Entry 7MY2 (electron microscopy, 2.65 A resolution); this record covers chains B and A of the 6 polymer chains in the assembly.

== Chain B ==
Name: Spike glycoprotein
From: Severe acute respiratory syndrome coronavirus 2
UniProt: P0DTC2 (SPIKE_SARS2); residue numbers follow UniProt; this construct covers 1-1208
Chain sequence (1288 residues; each row starts with the number of its first residue):
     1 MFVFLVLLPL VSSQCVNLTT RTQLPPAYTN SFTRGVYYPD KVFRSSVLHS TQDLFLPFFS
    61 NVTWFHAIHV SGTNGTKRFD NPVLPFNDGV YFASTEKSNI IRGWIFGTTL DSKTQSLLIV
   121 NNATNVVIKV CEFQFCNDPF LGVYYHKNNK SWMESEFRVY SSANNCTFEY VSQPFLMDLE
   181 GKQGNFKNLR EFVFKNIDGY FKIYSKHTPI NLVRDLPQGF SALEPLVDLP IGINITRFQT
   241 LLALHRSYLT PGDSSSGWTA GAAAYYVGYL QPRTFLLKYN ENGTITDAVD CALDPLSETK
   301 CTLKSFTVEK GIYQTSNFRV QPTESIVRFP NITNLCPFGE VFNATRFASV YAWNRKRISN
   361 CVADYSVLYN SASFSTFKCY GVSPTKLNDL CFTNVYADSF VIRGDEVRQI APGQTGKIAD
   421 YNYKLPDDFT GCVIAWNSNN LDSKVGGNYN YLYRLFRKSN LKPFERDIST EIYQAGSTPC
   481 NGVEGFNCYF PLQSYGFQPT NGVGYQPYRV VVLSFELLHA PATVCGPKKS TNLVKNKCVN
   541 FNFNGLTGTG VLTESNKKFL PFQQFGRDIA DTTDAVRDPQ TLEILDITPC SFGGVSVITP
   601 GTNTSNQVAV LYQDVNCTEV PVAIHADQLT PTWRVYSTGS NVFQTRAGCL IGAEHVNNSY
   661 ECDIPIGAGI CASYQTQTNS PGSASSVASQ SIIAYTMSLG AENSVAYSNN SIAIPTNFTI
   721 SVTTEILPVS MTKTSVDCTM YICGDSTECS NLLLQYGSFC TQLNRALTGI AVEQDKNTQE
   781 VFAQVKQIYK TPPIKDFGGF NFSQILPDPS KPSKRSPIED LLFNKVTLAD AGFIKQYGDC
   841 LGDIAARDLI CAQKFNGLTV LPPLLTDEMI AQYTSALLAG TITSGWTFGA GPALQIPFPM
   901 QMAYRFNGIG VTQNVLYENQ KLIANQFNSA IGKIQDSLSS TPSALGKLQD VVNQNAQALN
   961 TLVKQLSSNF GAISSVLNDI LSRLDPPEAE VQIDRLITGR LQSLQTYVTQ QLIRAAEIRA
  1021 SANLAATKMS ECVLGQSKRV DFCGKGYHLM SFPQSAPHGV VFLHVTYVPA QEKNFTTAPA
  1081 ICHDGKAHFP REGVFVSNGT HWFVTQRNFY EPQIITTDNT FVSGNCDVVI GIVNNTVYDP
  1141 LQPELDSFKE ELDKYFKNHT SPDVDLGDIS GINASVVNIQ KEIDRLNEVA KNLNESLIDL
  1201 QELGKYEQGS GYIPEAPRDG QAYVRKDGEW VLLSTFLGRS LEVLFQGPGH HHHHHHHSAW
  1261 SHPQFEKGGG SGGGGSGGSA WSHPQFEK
Unresolved in the structure: 1-25, 67-78, 142-152, 175-185, 244-260, 677-690, 829-851, 1150-1288
Disulfide bonds: Cys-131/Cys-166, Cys-291/Cys-301, Cys-336/Cys-361, Cys-379/Cys-432, Cys-391/Cys-525, Cys-480/Cys-488, Cys-538/Cys-590, Cys-617/Cys-649, Cys-662/Cys-671, Cys-738/Cys-760, Cys-743/Cys-749, Cys-1032/Cys-1043, Cys-1082/Cys-1126
Covalent attachments: N-acetylglucosamine (NAG) linked to Asn-61, Asn-165, Asn-234, Asn-282, Asn-331, Asn-343, Asn-603, Asn-616, Asn-657, Asn-709, Asn-717, Asn-801, Asn-1074, Asn-1098, Asn-1134
Differences from the reference sequence: engineered mutation Gly-682 (Arg in P0DTC2), Ser-683 (Arg in P0DTC2), Ser-685 (Arg in P0DTC2), Pro-817 (Phe in P0DTC2), Pro-892 (Ala in P0DTC2), Pro-899 (Ala in P0DTC2), Pro-942 (Ala in P0DTC2), Pro-986 (Lys in P0DTC2), Pro-987 (Val in P0DTC2); expression tag (1209-1288)
UniProt features mapped onto this chain:
  - region: Asn-280 to Cys-301 (Putative superantigen), Arg-403 to Asp-405 (Integrin-binding motif), Asn-448 to Phe-456 (Immunodominant HLA epitope recognized by the CD8+), Pro-681, Ala-684 (Putative superantigen), Ser-816 to Tyr-837 (Fusion peptide 1), Lys-835 to Phe-855 (Fusion peptide 2), Asp-1163 to Glu-1202 (Heptad repeat 2)
  - site: Arg-815, Ser-816 (Cleavage)
  - glycosylation: Asn-17 (N-linked (GlcNAc...) (complex) asparagine), Asn-61 (N-linked (GlcNAc...) (hybrid) asparagine), Asn-74 (N-linked (GlcNAc...) (complex) asparagine), Asn-122 (N-linked (GlcNAc...) (hybrid) asparagine), Asn-149 (N-linked (GlcNAc...) (complex) asparagine), Asn-165 (N-linked (GlcNAc...) (complex) asparagine), Asn-234 (N-linked (GlcNAc...) (high mannose) asparagine), Asn-282 (N-linked (GlcNAc...) (complex) asparagine), Thr-323 (O-linked (GalNAc) threonine), Ser-325 (O-linked (HexNAc...) serine), Asn-331 (N-linked (GlcNAc...) (complex) asparagine), Asn-343 (N-linked (GlcNAc...) (complex) asparagine), Asn-603 (N-linked (GlcNAc...) (hybrid) asparagine), Asn-616 (N-linked (GlcNAc...) (complex) asparagine), Asn-657 (N-linked (GlcNAc...) (complex) asparagine), Thr-676 (O-linked (GlcNAc...) threonine), Thr-678 (O-linked (GlcNAc...) threonine), Asn-709 (N-linked (GlcNAc...) (high mannose) asparagine), Asn-717 (N-linked (GlcNAc...) (hybrid) asparagine), Asn-801 (N-linked (GlcNAc...) (hybrid) asparagine) and 6 more in UniProt
  - natural variant: Leu-5 (L5F: In strain: Iota/B.1.526), Ser-13 (S13I: In strain: Epsilon/B.1.427/B.1.429), Leu-18 (L18F: In strain: Beta/B.1.351, Gamma/P.1 and 1 more), Thr-19 (T19I: In strain: Omicron/BQ.1.1, Omicron/XBB.1.5 and 1 more; T19R: In strain: Delta/B.1.617.2, Omicron/BA.2 and 4 more), Thr-20 (T20N: In strain: Gamma/P.1), Leu-24 to Ala-27 (sequence variant, change not given here; In strain: Omicron/BA.2, Omicron/BA.2.12.1 and 6 more), Pro-26 (P26S: In strain: Gamma/P.1), Gln-52 (Q52H: In strain: Omicron/EG.5.1), Ala-67 (A67V: In strain: Eta/B.1.525, Omicron/BA.1), His-69 to Val-70 (deletion: In strain: Alpha/B.1.1.7, Eta/B.1.525 and 5 more), Gly-75 (G75V: In strain: Lambda/C.37), Thr-76 (T76I: In strain: Lambda/C.37), 82 further natural variant entries in UniProt
  - mutagenesis: His-69 to Val-70 (Increased incorporation of cleaved spike into virions), Asn-121 (N121Q: Partial loss of biliverdin affinity), Arg-190 (R190K: Partial loss of biliverdin affinity), Asn-234 (N234Q: Increased resistance to neutralizing antibodies), Asn-331 (N331Q: Reduced viral infectivity), Asn-343 (N343Q: Reduced viral infectivity), Leu-452 (L452R: Increased resistance to neutralizing antibodies. Decreases HLA binding to NF9 epitope. Increased binding affinity to human ACE2), Tyr-453 (Y453F: Decreased HLA binding to NF9 epitope. Increased binding affinity to human ACE2), Ala-475 (A475V: Increased resistance to neutralizing antibodies), Val-483 (V483A: Increased resistance to neutralizing antibodies), Glu-484 (E484D: Increased replication in human TMEM106B overexpressing cells), Phe-490 (F490L: Increased resistance to neutralizing antibodies and human covalescent sera neutralization), 12 further mutagenesis entries in UniProt

== Chain A ==
Name: Nanobody Nb30
From: Mus musculus
Notes: antibody fragment or engineered binder
Chain sequence (131 residues; row label = number of the first residue in the row; a row labelled like 82A-82C holds insertion residues (82A, then the next letters in order)):
     1 QVQLVESGGG LVQAGGSLRL SCAASGLTFS KYAMGWFRQA PGKERKFVAT IS
   52A W
    53 SGDSAFYADS VKGRFTISRD NARNTVYLQM
82A-82C NSL
    83 KPEDTAVYYC AADRGMGY
100A-100D GDFM
   101 DYWGQGTSVT ASSASGAHHH HHH
Unresolved in the structure: 1, 114-123
Disulfide bonds: Cys-22/Cys-92

== Interface between chain B and chain A ==
Residue-residue contacts (24; chain B residue first):
  Ala-372(B) / Asp-61(A)
  Phe-374(B) / Phe-58(A)  hydrophobic
  Ser-375(B) / Phe-58(A)
  Ser-375(B) / Met-98(A)
  Ser-375(B) / Gly-99(A)
  Ser-375(B) / Tyr-100(A)
  Thr-376(B) / Met-98(A)
  Thr-376(B) / Gly-99(A)
  Phe-377(B) / Phe-58(A)
  Phe-377(B) / Met-98(A)
  Lys-378(B) / Trp-52A(A)
  Lys-378(B) / Met-98(A)
  Tyr-380(B) / Trp-52A(A)  hydrophobic
  Ser-383(B) / Ser-56(A)
  Pro-384(B) / Ser-56(A)
  Gly-404(B) / Phe-100C(A)
  Asp-405(B) / Phe-100C(A)
  Arg-408(B) / Asp-95(A)
  Arg-408(B) / Phe-100C(A)
  Asn-437(B) / Tyr-100(A)
  Val-503(B) / Tyr-100(A)  hydrophobic
  Val-503(B) / Asp-100B(A)
  Gly-504(B) / Asp-100B(A)  hydrogen bond (backbone-side chain)
  Tyr-508(B) / Tyr-100(A)  hydrogen bond (side chain-backbone)
Interface residues without a listed pair, chain B (18 interface residues in all): Thr-385, Tyr-505
Interface residues without a listed pair, chain A (15 interface residues in all): Asp-55, Ala-57, Arg-96, Gly-97, Gly-100A

== In short ==
The interface between chain B and chain A involves 18 residues on one side and 15 on the other; the contacts
include 2 hydrogen bonds. Polar contacts include Gly-504(B)/Asp-100B(A) and Tyr-508(B)/Tyr-100(A).
Chain B is Spike glycoprotein (Severe acute respiratory syndrome coronavirus 2) and chain A is Nanobody Nb30
(Mus musculus); the structure, CryoEM structure of neutralizing nanobody Nb30 in complex with SARS-CoV2 spike,
was determined by electron microscopy (same publication as 7MY3).
